5OTA - chain A; structure by X-ray diffraction, 2.10 A resolution.

[Chain A]
Molecule: Nopaline-binding periplasmic protein
Source organism: Agrobacterium fabrum (strain C58 / ATCC 33970)
UniProtKB: P35120 (NOCT_AGRFC); numbering as in UniProt (aligned over 26-283)
Amino-acid sequence (265 residues; row label = number of the first residue in the row):
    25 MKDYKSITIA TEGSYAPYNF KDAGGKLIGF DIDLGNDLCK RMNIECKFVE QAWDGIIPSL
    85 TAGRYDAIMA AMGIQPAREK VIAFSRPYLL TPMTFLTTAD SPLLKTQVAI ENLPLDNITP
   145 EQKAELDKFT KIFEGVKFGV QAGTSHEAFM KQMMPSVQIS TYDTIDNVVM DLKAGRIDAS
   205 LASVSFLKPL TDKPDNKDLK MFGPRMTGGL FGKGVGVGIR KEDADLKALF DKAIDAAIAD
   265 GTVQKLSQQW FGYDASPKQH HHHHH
Unresolved in the structure: 25-27, 282-289
Differences from the reference sequence: initiating methionine (25); expression tag (284-289)
Small-molecule neighbours: AQQ ((2S)-5-azanyl-2-[[(2R)-1-oxidanyl-1-oxidanylidene-propan-2-yl]amino]pentanoic acid): Glu36, Tyr39, Tyr42, Trp77, Ala94, Ala95, Met96, Gly97, Arg102, Thr115, Met117, Gln165, Thr168, Ser169, His170, Ala206, Ser207, Ser209, Phe210, Val239
From the paper describing this entry:
  - conformationally variable residues (loop rearrangement): Glu36, Ala94, Met117, Gln165 to His170
  - binding site for AQQ: Glu36, Gln165

[In short]
Ligands of chain A: compound AQQ. The paper reports a binding site for AQQ at Glu36 and Gln165; conformational
variability at Glu36, Ala94 and Met117 among others.
Chain A is Nopaline-binding periplasmic protein (Agrobacterium fabrum (strain C58 / ATCC 33970)); the
structure, Structure of the periplasmic binding protein (PBP) NocT from Agrobacterium tumefaciens C58 in
complex with octopinic ..., was determined by X-ray diffraction, deposited together with 5ORE, 5ORG, 5OT8,
5OT9 and 5OTC.
